6SQK - chains A and E of the 4 polymer chains in the assembly; structure by X-ray diffraction, 1.40 A resolution.

== Chain A ==
Name: Protein arginine N-methyltransferase 6
Organism: Mus musculus
Notes: EC 2.1.1.319
UniProt: Q6NZB1 (ANM6_MOUSE); residues 1-378 here = UniProt positions 1-378
Chain sequence (380 residues; numbered -1 to 378; the number before each row is that of its first residue; numbers below 1 keep their minus sign (Gly-1 is residue -1)):
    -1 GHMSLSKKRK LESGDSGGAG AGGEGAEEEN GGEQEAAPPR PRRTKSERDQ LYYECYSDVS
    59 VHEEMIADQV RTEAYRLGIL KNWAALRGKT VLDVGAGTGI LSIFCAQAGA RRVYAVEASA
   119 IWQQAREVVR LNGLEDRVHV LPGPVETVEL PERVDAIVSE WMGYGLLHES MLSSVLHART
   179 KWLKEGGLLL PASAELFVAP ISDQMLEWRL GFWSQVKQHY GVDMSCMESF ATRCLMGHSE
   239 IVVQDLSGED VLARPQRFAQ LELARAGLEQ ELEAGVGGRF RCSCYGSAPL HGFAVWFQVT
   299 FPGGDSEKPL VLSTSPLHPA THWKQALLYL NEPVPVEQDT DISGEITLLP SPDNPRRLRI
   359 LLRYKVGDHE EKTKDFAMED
Disordered / not traced: -1 to 41
Sequence notes: expression tag (-1 to 0); engineered mutation Leu315 (Phe in Q6NZB1)
Curated features (UniProtKB/Swiss-Prot):
  - active site: Glu158, Glu167
  - binding site (S-adenosyl-L-methionine): His60, Arg69, Gly93, Glu115, Glu144
  - modified residue: Arg38 (Asymmetric dimethylarginine)

== Chain E ==
Name: H4-7
Notes: EC 2.1.1.43; engineered mutation(s): R4(URG)
Chain sequence (7 residues; each row starts with the number of its first residue):
     2 SGXGKGG
Disordered / not traced: 8
Modified positions: LTE (1-[3-[(2R,3S,4R,5R)-5-(6-aminopurin-9-yl)-3,4-bis(oxidanyl)oxolan-2-yl]propyl]-3-[(4S)-4-azanyl-5-oxidanylidene-pentyl]guanidine) at position 4

== Interface between chain A and chain E ==
Residue-residue contacts (33):
  Leu49(A) - Gly7(E)
  Tyr50(A) - LTE_4(E)
  Tyr50(A) - Gly7(E)
  Tyr51(A) - LTE_4(E)
  Cys53(A) - Gly7(E)
  Tyr54(A) - LTE_4(E)
  Tyr54(A) - Gly5(E)
  Val59(A) - LTE_4(E)
  His60(A) - LTE_4(E)
  Glu62(A) - Ser2(E)  hydrogen bond (side chain-backbone)
  Met63(A) - LTE_4(E)
  Gly93(A) - LTE_4(E)
  Gly95(A) - LTE_4(E)
  Glu115(A) - LTE_4(E)
  Ala116(A) - LTE_4(E)
  Ser117(A) - LTE_4(E)
  Gly141(A) - LTE_4(E)
  Pro142(A) - LTE_4(E)
  Val143(A) - LTE_4(E)
  Glu144(A) - LTE_4(E)
  Glu158(A) - LTE_4(E)
  Met160(A) - LTE_4(E)
  Tyr162(A) - Ser2(E)  hydrogen bond (side chain-backbone)
  Tyr162(A) - Gly3(E)
  Tyr162(A) - LTE_4(E)  hydrogen bond (side chain-backbone)
  His166(A) - Gly5(E)
  Glu167(A) - LTE_4(E)
  Glu167(A) - Gly5(E)
  Met169(A) - LTE_4(E)
  Ser172(A) - LTE_4(E)
  His320(A) - LTE_4(E)
  Trp321(A) - LTE_4(E)
  Asp378(A) - Lys6(E)
Interface residues without a listed pair, chain A (31 interface residues in all): Arg46, Val114, Trp159

== Summary ==
The interface between chain A and chain E involves 31 residues on one side and 6 on the other; the contacts
include 3 hydrogen bonds. Among the polar pairs are Glu62(A)-Ser2(E), Tyr162(A)-Ser2(E) and
Tyr162(A)-LTE_4(E).
Here chain A is Protein arginine N-methyltransferase 6 (Mus musculus) and chain E is H4-7. Entry 6SQK (Crystal
structure of mouse PRMT6 with modified H7-4 peptide) was determined by X-ray diffraction.
